PDB entry 7TID | electron microscopy, 3.30 A resolution | chains C and D of the 10 polymer chains in the assembly

# Chain C
Protein: Replication factor C subunit 3
From: Saccharomyces cerevisiae
UniProt: P38629 (RFC3_YEAST); residues 1-340 here = UniProt positions 1-340
Sequence (340 residues; row label = number of the first residue in the row):
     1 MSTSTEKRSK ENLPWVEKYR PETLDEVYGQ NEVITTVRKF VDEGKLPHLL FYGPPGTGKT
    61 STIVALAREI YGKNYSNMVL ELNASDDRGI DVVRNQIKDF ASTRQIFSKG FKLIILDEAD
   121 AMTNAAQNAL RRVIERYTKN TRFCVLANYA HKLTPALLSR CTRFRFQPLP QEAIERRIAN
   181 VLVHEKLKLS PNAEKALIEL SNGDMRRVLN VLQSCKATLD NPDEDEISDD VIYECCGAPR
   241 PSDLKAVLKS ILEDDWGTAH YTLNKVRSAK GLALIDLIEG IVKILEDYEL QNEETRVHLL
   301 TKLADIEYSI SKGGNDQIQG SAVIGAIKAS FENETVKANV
Disordered / not traced: 1-8, 336-340
UniProt features mapped onto this chain:
  - binding site (ATP): V16 to Y19, R20, Y28, G53 to S61, N148, R206
  - modified residue: S2 (N-acetylserine)
Metal / ion sites: Mg2+: T60 (together with ATP-gamma-S)
Residues lining bound ligands:
  - ATP-gamma-S (AGS; phosphothiophosphoric acid-adenylate ester), molecule 1: V16, Y19, R20, P21, E26, V27, Y28, P54, P55, G56, T57, G58, K59, T60, S61, N148, L169, R177, M205, R206, L209
  - ATP-gamma-S (AGS), molecule 2: R131, E135, A156, R160

# Chain D
Protein: Replication factor C subunit 2
From: Saccharomyces cerevisiae
UniProt: P40348 (RFC2_YEAST); residues 1-353 here = UniProt positions 1-353
Sequence (353 residues; row label = number of the first residue in the row):
     1 MFEGFGPNKK RKISKLAAEQ SLAQQPWVEK YRPKNLDEVT AQDHAVTVLK KTLKSANLPH
    61 MLFYGPPGTG KTSTILALTK ELYGPDLMKS RILELNASDE RGISIVREKV KNFARLTVSK
   121 PSKHDLENYP CPPYKIIILD EADSMTADAQ SALRRTMETY SGVTRFCLIC NYVTRIIDPL
   181 ASRCSKFRFK ALDASNAIDR LRFISEQENV KCDDGVLERI LDISAGDLRR GITLLQSASK
   241 GAQYLGDGKN ITSTQVEELA GVVPHDILIE IVEKVKSGDF DEIKKYVNTF MKSGWSAASV
   301 VNQLHEYYIT NDNFDTNFKN QISWLLFTTD SRLNNGTNEH IQLLNLLVKI SQL
Disordered / not traced: 1-13
UniProt features mapped onto this chain:
  - binding site (ATP): V28, R32, G65 to S73, N171, R229
  - modified residue: M1 (N-acetylmethionine)
Metal / ion sites: Mg2+: T72 (together with ATP-gamma-S)
Residues lining bound ligands:
  - ATP-gamma-S (AGS; phosphothiophosphoric acid-adenylate ester), molecule 1: W27, V28, Y31, R32, P33, E38, V39, T40, Q42, P66, P67, G68, T69, G70, K71, T72, S73, N171, L192, R200, L228, R229, I232
  - ATP-gamma-S (AGS), molecule 2: R154, E158, P179, R183

# How chain C and chain D interact
Pairs across the interface (89; chain C residue first):
  N12(C) with A56(D); N57(D); P133(D); R165(D), hydrogen bond (backbone-side chain)
  L13(C) with N57(D); G162(D); R165(D)
  P14(C) with P59(D), hydrophobic; R165(D)
  W15(C) with N57(D)
  E17(C) with E158(D); S161(D)
  R20(C) with R155(D); E158(D), salt bridge
  P55(C) with P179(D), hydrophobic; S182(D)
  T60(C) with R155(D)
  E81(C) with R155(D), salt bridge
  N83(C) with R155(D)
  A84(C) with S151(D)
  S85(C) with R107(D); K111(D); A152(D), hydrogen bond (side chain-backbone); R155(D); T156(D), hydrogen bond
  D86(C) with K111(D), salt bridge
  D87(C) with R107(D)
  D117(C) with R155(D), salt bridge
  E118(C) with S151(D); R154(D), salt bridge; R155(D); R183(D), salt bridge
  D120(C) with R154(D), salt bridge
  N148(C) with R154(D), hydrogen bond
  D204(C) with S182(D)
  R206(C) with E158(D), salt bridge; S182(D); R183(D)
  R207(C) with K186(D)
  N210(C) with S182(D); R183(D); S185(D), hydrogen bond
  Q213(C) with N57(D), hydrogen bond (side chain-backbone); P59(D)
  S214(C) with V48(D)
  A217(C) with V48(D), hydrophobic; K51(D)
  T218(C) with V48(D)
  E234(C) with H44(D)
  G237(C) with R188(D)
  W256(C) with T316(D); K319(D); N320(D), hydrogen bond
  H260(C) with I309(D)
  S268(C) with D193(D), hydrogen bond
  K270(C) with K190(D), hydrogen bond (backbone-side chain)
  G271(C) with R188(D), hydrogen bond (backbone-side chain); K190(D)
  L272(C) with R188(D)
  A273(C) with R188(D)
  K302(C) with W324(D)
  D305(C) with F327(D)
  I306(C) with W324(D), hydrophobic; F327(D), hydrophobic
  S309(C) with F327(D); S331(D), hydrogen bond
  S311(C) with Y172(D); T174(D)
  K312(C) with Y172(D); N335(D)
  G313(C) with N334(D)
  G314(C) with D330(D); N334(D)
  N315(C) with N302(D); D330(D), hydrogen bond
  Q317(C) with H305(D), hydrogen bond (backbone-side chain)
  I318(C) with V301(D), hydrophobic; H305(D); L326(D); F327(D), hydrophobic
  S321(C) with H305(D), hydrogen bond; I309(D); S323(D), hydrogen bond (backbone-side chain)
  A322(C) with S323(D); F327(D), hydrophobic
  G325(C) with N320(D); S323(D)
  K328(C) with N320(D)
  A329(C) with N320(D)
Also at the interface, not in a pair above, chain C (57 interface residues in all): E11, A121, Y149, C235, D255, Q319
Also at the interface, not in a pair above, chain D (48 interface residues in all): T47, D178, C184, F187, D312

# Overview
57 residues of chain C and 48 residues of chain D are in contact; the contacts include 15 hydrogen bonds and 8
salt bridges. Among the polar pairs are R20(C)-E158(D), E81(C)-R155(D) and D86(C)-K111(D). One ATP-gamma-S
molecule is bound between chain C and chain D.
Chain C is Replication factor C subunit 3 and chain D is Replication factor C subunit 2, both from
Saccharomyces cerevisiae; the structure, Structure of the yeast clamp loader (Replication Factor C RFC) bound
to the sliding clamp (Proliferating ..., was determined by electron microscopy together with 7THJ, 7THV, 7TI8,
7TIB, 7TIC and 7TKU from the same study.
